Entry 8ASJ (electron microscopy, 3.75 A resolution); this record covers chains C and D of the 8 polymer chains in the assembly.

Chain C:
Protein: Cytochrome c1
Organism: Cereibacter sphaeroides 2.4.1
UniProt: Q3IY11 (Q3IY11_CERS4); residue numbers follow UniProt; this construct covers 1-285
Amino-acid sequence (285 residues; numbered 1 to 285; the number before each row is that of its first residue):
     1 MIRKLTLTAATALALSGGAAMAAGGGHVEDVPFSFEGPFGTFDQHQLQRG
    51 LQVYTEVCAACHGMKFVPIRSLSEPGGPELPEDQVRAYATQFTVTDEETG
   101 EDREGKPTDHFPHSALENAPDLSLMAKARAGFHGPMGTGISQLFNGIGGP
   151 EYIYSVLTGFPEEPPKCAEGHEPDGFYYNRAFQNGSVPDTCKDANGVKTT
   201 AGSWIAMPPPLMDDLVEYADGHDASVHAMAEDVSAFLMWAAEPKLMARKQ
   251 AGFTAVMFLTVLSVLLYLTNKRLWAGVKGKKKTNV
Unresolved in the structure: 1-24, 279-285

Chain D:
Protein: Cytochrome b-c1 subunit IV
Organism: Cereibacter sphaeroides 2.4.1
UniProt: Q3J2Z2 (Q3J2Z2_CERS4); residues 0-123 here correspond to UniProt positions 1-124 (UniProt number = residue number + 1)
Amino-acid sequence (124 residues; numbered 0 to 123; the number before each row is that of its first residue; numbering starts at 0):
     0 MFSFIDDIPSFEQIKARVRDDLRKHGWEKRWNDSRLVQKSRELLNDEELK
    50 IDPATWIWKRMPSREEVAARRQRDFETVWKYRYRLGGFASGALLALALAG
   100 IFSTGNFGGSSDAGNRPSVVYPIE
Unresolved in the structure: 0-77, 107-123

Chain C / chain D interface:
Contacting residue pairs - 7 pairs, chain C then chain D:
  Phe39(C) - Phe106(D)  hydrophobic
  Phe253(C) - Phe101(D)  hydrophobic
  Met257(C) - Leu97(D)  hydrophobic
  Met257(C) - Phe101(D)  hydrophobic
  Phe258(C) - Ala94(D)
  Phe258(C) - Ala98(D)  hydrophobic
  Val261(C) - Leu97(D)  hydrophobic
Other interface residues (no listed pair), chain C (6 interface residues in all): Thr254
Other interface residues (no listed pair), chain D (8 interface residues in all): Leu93, Ser102, Gly104

Overview:
The interface between chain C and chain D involves 6 residues on one side and 8 on the other.
Chain C is Cytochrome c1 and chain D is Cytochrome b-c1 subunit IV, both from Cereibacter sphaeroides 2.4.1;
the structure, Four subunit cytochrome b-c1 complex from Rhodobacter sphaeroides in native nanodiscs -
focussed refinement in the ..., was determined by electron microscopy (same publication as 8ASI).
